PDB entry 6W5T | electron microscopy, 3.70 A resolution | chain A

[Chain A]
Name: NPC intracellular cholesterol transporter 1
Source organism: Homo sapiens
Reference sequence: O15118 (NPC1_HUMAN); residues 1-1278 here = UniProt positions 1-1278
Chain sequence (1311 residues; each row starts with the number of its first residue):
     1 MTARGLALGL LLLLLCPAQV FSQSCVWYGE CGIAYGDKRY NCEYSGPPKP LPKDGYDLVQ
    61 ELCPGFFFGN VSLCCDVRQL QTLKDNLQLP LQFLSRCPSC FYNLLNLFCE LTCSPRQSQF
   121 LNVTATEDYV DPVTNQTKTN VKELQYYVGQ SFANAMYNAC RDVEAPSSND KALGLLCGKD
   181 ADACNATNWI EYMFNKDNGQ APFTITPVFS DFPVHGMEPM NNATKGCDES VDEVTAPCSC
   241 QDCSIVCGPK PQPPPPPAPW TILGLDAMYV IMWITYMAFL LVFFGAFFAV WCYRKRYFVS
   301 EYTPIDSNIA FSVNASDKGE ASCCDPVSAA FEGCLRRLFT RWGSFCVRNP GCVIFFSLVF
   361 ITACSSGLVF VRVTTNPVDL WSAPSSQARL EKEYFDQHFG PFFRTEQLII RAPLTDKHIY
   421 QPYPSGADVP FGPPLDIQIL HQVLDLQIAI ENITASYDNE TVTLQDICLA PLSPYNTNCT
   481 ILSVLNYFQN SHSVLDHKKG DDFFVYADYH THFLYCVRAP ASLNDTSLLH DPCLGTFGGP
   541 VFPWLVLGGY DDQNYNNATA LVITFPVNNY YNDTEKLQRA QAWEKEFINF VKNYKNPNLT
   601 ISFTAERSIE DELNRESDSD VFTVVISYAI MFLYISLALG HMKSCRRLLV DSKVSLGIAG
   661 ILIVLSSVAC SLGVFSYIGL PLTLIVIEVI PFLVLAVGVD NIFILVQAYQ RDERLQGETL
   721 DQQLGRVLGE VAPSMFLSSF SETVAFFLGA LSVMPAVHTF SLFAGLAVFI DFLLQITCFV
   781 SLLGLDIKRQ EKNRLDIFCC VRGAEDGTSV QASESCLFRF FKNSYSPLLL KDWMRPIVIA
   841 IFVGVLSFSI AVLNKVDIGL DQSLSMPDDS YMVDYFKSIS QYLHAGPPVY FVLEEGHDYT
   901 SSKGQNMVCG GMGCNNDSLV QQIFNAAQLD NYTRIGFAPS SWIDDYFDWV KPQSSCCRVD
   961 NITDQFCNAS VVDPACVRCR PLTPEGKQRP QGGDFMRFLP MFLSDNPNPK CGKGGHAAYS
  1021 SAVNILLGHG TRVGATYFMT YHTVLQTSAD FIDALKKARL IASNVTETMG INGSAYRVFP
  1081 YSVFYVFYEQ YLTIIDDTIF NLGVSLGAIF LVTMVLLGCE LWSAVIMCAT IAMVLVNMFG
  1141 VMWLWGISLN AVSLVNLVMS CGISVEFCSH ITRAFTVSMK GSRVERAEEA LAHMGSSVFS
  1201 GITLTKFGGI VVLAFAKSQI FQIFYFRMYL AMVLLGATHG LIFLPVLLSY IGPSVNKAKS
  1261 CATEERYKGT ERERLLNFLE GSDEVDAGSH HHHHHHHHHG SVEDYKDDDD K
Disordered / not traced: 1-22, 296-325, 642-649, 795-814, 1256-1311
Construct notes: expression tag (1279-1311)
UniProt features mapped onto this chain:
  - region: Leu175 to Ile205 (Important for cholesterol binding and cholesterol transfer from NPC1 to liposomes), Leu1275 to Phe1278 (Required for location in lysosomes)
  - motif: Leu1275 to Phe1278 (Di-leucine motif)
  - binding site (cholesterol): Asn41, Gln79
  - site: Phe108 (Important for cholesterol binding)
  - glycosylation (N-linked (GlcNAc...) asparagine): Asn70, Asn122, Asn135, Asn158, Asn185, Asn222, Asn452, Asn459, Asn478, Asn524, Asn557, Asn572, Asn598, Asn916, Asn931, Asn961, Asn968, Asn1064, Asn1072
Cystine bridges: Cys25-Cys74, Cys63-Cys109, Cys75-Cys113, Cys97-Cys238, Cys100-Cys160, Cys177-Cys184, Cys227-Cys243, Cys240-Cys247, Cys468-Cys479, Cys516-Cys533, Cys909-Cys914, Cys956-Cys1011, Cys957-Cys979, Cys967-Cys976
Covalent attachments: N-acetylglucosamine (NAG) linked to Asn158, Asn222, Asn452, Asn459, Asn478, Asn524, Asn598, Asn916, Asn931, Asn961, Asn968, Asn1064; glycan linked to Asn557

[Overview]
N-acetylglucosamine is covalently linked to Asn158, Asn222, Asn452, Asn459, Asn478 and Asn524 and 6 more.
UniProt lists cholesterol-binding residues Asn41 and Gln79.
Chain A is NPC intracellular cholesterol transporter 1 (Homo sapiens); the structure, NPC1 structure in GDN
micelles at pH 5.5, conformation a, was determined by electron microscopy (same publication as 6W5R, 6W5S,
6W5U and 6W5V).
